5W51 - chains A and T of the 13 polymer chains in the assembly; structure by X-ray diffraction, 3.40 A resolution.

[Chain A]
Molecule: DNA-directed RNA polymerase II subunit RPB1
Source organism: Saccharomyces cerevisiae (strain ATCC 204508 / S288c)
Notes: EC 2.7.7.6
UniProtKB: P04050 (RPB1_YEAST); residues 1-1733 here = UniProt positions 1-1733
Amino-acid sequence (1733 residues; row label = number of the first residue in the row):
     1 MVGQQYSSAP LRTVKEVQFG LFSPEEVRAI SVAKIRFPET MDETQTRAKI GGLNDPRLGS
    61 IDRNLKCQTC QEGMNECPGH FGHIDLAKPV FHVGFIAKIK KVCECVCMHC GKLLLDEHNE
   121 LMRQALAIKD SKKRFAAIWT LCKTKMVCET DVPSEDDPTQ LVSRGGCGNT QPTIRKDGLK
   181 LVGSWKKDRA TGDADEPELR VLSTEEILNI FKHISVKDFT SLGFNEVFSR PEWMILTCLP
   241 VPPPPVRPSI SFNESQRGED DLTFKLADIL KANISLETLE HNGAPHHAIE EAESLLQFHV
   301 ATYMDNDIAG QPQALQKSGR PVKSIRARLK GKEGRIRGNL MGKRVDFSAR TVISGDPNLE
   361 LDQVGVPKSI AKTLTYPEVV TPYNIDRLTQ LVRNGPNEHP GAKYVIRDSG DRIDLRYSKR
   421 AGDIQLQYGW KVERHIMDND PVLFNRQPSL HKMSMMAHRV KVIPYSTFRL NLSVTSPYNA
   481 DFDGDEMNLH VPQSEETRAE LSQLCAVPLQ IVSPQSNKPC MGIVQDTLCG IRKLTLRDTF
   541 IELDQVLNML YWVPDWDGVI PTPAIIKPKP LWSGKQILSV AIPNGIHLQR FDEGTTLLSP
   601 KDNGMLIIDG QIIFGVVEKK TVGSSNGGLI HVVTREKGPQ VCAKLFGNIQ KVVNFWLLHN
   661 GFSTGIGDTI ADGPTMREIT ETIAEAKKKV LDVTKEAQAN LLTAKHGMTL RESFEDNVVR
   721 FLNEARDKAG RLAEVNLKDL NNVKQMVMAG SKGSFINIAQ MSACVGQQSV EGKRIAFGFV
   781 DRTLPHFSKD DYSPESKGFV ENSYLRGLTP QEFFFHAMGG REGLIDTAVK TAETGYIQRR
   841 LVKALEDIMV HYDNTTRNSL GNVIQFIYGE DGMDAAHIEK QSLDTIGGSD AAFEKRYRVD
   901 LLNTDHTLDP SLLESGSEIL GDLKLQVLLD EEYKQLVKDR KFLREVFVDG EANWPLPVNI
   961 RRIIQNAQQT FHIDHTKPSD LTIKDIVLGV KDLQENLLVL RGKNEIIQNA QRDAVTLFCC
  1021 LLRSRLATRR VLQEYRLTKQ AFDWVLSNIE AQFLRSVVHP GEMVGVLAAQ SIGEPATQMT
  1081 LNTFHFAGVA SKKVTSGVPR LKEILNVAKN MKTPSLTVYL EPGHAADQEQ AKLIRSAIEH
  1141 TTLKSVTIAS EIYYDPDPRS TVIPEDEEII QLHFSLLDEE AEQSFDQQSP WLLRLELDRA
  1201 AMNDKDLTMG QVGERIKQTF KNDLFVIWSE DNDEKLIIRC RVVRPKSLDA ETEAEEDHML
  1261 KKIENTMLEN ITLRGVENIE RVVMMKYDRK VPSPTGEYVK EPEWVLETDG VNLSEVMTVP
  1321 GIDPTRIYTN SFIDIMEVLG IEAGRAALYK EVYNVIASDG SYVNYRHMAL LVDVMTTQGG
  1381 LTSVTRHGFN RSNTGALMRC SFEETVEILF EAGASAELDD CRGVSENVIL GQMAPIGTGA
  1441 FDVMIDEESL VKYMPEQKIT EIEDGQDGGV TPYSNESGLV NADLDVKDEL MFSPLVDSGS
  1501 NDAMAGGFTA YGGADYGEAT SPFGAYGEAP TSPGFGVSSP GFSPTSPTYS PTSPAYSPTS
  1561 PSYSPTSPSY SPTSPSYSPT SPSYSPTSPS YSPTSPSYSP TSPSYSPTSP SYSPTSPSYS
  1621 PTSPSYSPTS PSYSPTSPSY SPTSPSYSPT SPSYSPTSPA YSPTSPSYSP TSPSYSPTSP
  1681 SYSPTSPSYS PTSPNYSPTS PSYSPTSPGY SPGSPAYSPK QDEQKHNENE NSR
Disordered / not traced: 1-2, 149-166, 186-200, 253-258, 1080-1092, 1176-1186, 1244-1256, 1450-1733
Bound ions: Zn2+ site 1: Cys-70, Cys-77, His-80; Zn2+ site 2: His-109, Cys-110, Cys-148; Mg2+: Asp-481, Asp-483, Asp-485 (together with 2KH) (shared with 1 residue of chain R)
Residues lining bound ligands: 2KH (5'-O-[(S)-hydroxy{[(S)-hydroxy(phosphonooxy)phosphoryl]amino}phosphoryl]uridine): Arg-446, Pro-448, Asn-479, Asp-481, Asp-483, Asp-485, Lys-752
UniProt features mapped onto this chain:
  - region: Pro-248 to Asp-260 (Lid loop), Asn-306 to Lys-323 (Rudder loop), Pro-810 to Glu-822 (Bridging helix)
  - binding site (Zn(2+)): Cys-67, Cys-70, Cys-77, His-80, Cys-107, Cys-110, Cys-148, Cys-167
  - binding site (Mg(2+)): Asp-481, Asp-483, Asp-485
  - modified residue: Thr-1471 (Phosphothreonine)
  - cross-link (Glycyl lysine isopeptide (Lys-Gly)): Lys-695 (interchain with G-Cter in ubiquitin), Lys-1246 (interchain with G-Cter in ubiquitin), Lys-1350 (interchain with G-Cter in ubiquitin)
  - natural variant: Ser-1653 to Pro-1659 (deletion: In strain: A364A)
  - mutagenesis: Lys-1246 (K1246R: Impairs ubiquitination during transcription stress)

[Chain T]
Molecule: 29mer template DNA
Sequence (29 nucleotides; each row starts with the number of its first residue):
     1 CTACCGXTAA GCAGTXCGXC CTCTCCATG
Modified residues: 6MA (N6-methyl-deoxy-adenosine-5'-monophosphate) at position 7; 6MA (N6-methyl-deoxy-adenosine-5'-monophosphate) at position 16; 6MA (N6-methyl-deoxy-adenosine-5'-monophosphate) at position 19

[Chain A / chain T interface]
Residue-residue contacts - 16 pairs, chain A then chain T:
  Lys-332(A) with DC20(T), phosphate contact
  Arg-337(A) with DG18(T), salt bridge to the phosphate; DC20(T), salt bridge to the phosphate
  Arg-344(A) with DT22(T), salt bridge to the phosphate
  Arg-350(A) with DT22(T), sugar contact
  Gln-447(A) with DC21(T), sugar contact
  Thr-831(A) with 6MA_19(T), sugar contact
  Ala-832(A) with 6MA_19(T), sugar contact
  Gly-835(A) with 6MA_19(T), sugar contact
  Tyr-836(A) with DC17(T), sugar contact; DG18(T), sugar contact; 6MA_19(T), sugar contact
  Arg-1386(A) with 6MA_16(T), base contact; DC17(T), sugar contact
  Glu-1403(A) with DC17(T), phosphate contact
  Glu-1404(A) with DC17(T), phosphate contact
Also at the interface, not in a pair above, chain A (14 interface residues in all): Phe-252, Pro-448
Also at the interface, not in a pair above, chain T (8 interface residues in all): DG29

[In short]
The interface between chain A and chain T involves 14 residues on one side and 8 on the other, with 3 salt
bridges. Polar contacts include Arg-337(A)/DG18(T), Arg-337(A)/DC20(T) and Arg-344(A)/DT22(T). Chain A binds
compound 2KH.
Here chain A is DNA-directed RNA polymerase II subunit RPB1 (Saccharomyces cerevisiae (strain ATCC 204508 /
S288c)) and chain T is 29mer template DNA. Entry 5W51 (Pol II elongation complex with an
N6-methyladenine-containing template and a matched UMPNPP) was determined by X-ray diffraction together with
5W4U from the same study.
